Entry 5THB (X-ray diffraction, 2.41 A resolution); this record covers chains B and D of the 6 polymer chains in the assembly.

# Chain B (and D)
Protein: Hemagglutinin HA2 chain
From: Influenza A virus
Notes: chain D of this document is another copy of the same molecule, construct and numbering; everything in this record applies to it too
Reference sequence: A0A0J9X253 (A0A0J9X253_9INFA); residue numbers follow UniProt; this construct covers 2-174
Chain sequence (180 residues; row label = number of the first residue in the row):
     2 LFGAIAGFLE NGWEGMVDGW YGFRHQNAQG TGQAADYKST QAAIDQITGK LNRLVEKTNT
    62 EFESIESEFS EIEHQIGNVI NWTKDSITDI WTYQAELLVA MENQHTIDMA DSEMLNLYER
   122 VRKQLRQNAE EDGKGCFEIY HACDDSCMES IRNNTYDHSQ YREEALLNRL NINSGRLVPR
Disordered / not traced: 173-181 (chain D: 59-60, 173-181)
Sequence notes: expression tag (175-181)
Disulfide bonds: Cys144-Cys148
Covalent attachments: N-acetylglucosamine (NAG) linked to Asn82

# Chain B / chain D interface
Pairs across the interface - 47 pairs, chain B then chain D:
  Leu2(B) - Phe3(D)
  Leu2(B) - Ser113(D)  hydrogen bond (backbone-side chain)
  Leu2(B) - Asn117(D)
  Phe3(B) - Phe3(D)  hydrophobic
  Gly4(B) - Asn117(D)
  Phe9(B) - Lys124(D)
  Gln76(B) - Ile77(D)
  Ile77(B) - Ile77(D)  hydrophobic
  Asn79(B) - Glu64(D)
  Asn79(B) - Ile66(D)
  Val80(B) - Ile66(D)
  Val80(B) - Ile81(D)  hydrophobic
  Trp83(B) - Phe63(D)
  Trp83(B) - Glu64(D)
  Trp83(B) - Ile66(D)  hydrophobic
  Trp83(B) - Thr84(D)
  Trp83(B) - Lys85(D)
  Thr84(B) - Thr84(D)
  Asp86(B) - Phe63(D)
  Ser87(B) - Phe63(D)
  Ser87(B) - Ile88(D)
  Asp90(B) - Thr61(D)  hydrogen bond
  Asp90(B) - Phe63(D)
  Ile91(B) - Ile88(D)  hydrophobic
  Ile91(B) - Ile91(D)  hydrophobic
  Ile91(B) - Trp92(D)
  Tyr94(B) - Trp92(D)  hydrophobic
  Tyr94(B) - Gln95(D)  hydrogen bond
  Tyr94(B) - Leu99(D)
  Gln95(B) - Gln95(D)  hydrogen bond
  Leu98(B) - Gln95(D)
  Met102(B) - Met102(D)  hydrophobic
  Gln105(B) - His106(D)
  Tyr119(B) - Lys124(D)
  Glu131(B) - Arg127(D)  salt bridge
  Glu131(B) - Gln128(D)
  Glu131(B) - Arg163(D)  salt bridge
  Glu132(B) - Arg123(D)  salt bridge
  Glu132(B) - Lys124(D)
  Glu132(B) - Arg127(D)
  Gly134(B) - Lys124(D)
  Glu139(B) - Arg127(D)  salt bridge
  Tyr141(B) - Arg127(D)  hydrogen bond
  Tyr141(B) - Arg163(D)
  Arg170(B) - Gln128(D)  hydrogen bond
  Arg170(B) - Arg163(D)  hydrogen bond (backbone-side chain)
  Arg170(B) - Leu167(D)
Other interface residues (no listed pair), chain B (30 interface residues in all): Ile88, Ala101, Asp133, Leu171
Other interface residues (no listed pair), chain D (27 interface residues in all): Arg54, Ile73, Leu171

# Summary
30 residues of chain B and 27 residues of chain D are in contact, with 7 hydrogen bonds and 4 salt bridges.
Polar pairs include Glu131(B)-Arg127(D), Glu131(B)-Arg163(D) and Glu132(B)-Arg123(D). N-acetylglucosamine is
covalently linked to Asn82(B).
Both chains are Hemagglutinin HA2 chain (Influenza A virus). Entry 5THB (Crystal structure of H10
hemagglutinin mutant (T193D-Q226L-G228S) from Jiangxi-Donghu (2013) H10N8 influenza virus) was determined by
X-ray diffraction together with 5TGO, 5TGU, 5TGV, 5TH0, 5TH1, 5THC and 5THF from the same study.
